PDB entry 8YQQ | electron microscopy, 3.95 A resolution | chains A and B

== Chain A ==
Name: Spike protein S1
From: Candidatus Accumulibacter adiacens
UniProtKB: Q0ZME7 (SPIKE_CVHN5); numbering as in UniProt (aligned over 323-607)
Chain sequence (285 residues; each row starts with the number of its first residue):
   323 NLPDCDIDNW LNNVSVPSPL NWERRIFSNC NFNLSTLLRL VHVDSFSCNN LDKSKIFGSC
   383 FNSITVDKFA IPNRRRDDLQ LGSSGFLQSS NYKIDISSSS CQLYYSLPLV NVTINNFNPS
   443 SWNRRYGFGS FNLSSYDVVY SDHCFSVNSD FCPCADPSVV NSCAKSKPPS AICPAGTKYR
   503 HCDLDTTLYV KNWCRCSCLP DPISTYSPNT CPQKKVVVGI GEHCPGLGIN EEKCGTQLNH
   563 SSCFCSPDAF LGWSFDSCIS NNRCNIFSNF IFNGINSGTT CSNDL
Disulfide bonds: Cys327-Cys352, Cys370-Cys423, Cys382-Cys603, Cys466-Cys546, Cys474-Cys495, Cys476-Cys565, Cys485-Cys516, Cys504-Cys518, Cys520-Cys533, Cys556-Cys567, Cys580-Cys586
Ligand contacts:
  - N-acetylglucosamine (NAG; 2-acetamido-2-deoxy-beta-D-glucopyranose), molecule 1: Asn355, Ser357, Thr358
  - N-acetylglucosamine (NAG), molecule 2: Asn470, Ser471, Asp472, Lys500
UniProt features mapped onto this chain:
  - glycosylation (N-linked (GlcNAc...) asparagine): Asn335, Asn355, Asn433, Asn454, Asn561
What the authors report for this chain:
  - conformationally variable residues (loop rearrangement): Thr509 to Val512

== Chain B ==
Name: Transmembrane protease serine 2
From: Homo sapiens
Notes: EC 3.4.21.122
UniProtKB: O15393 (TMPS2_HUMAN); residues 109-492 here = UniProt positions 109-492
Chain sequence (384 residues; row label = number of the first residue in the row):
   109 MGSKCSNSGI ECDSSGTCIN PSNWCDGVSH CPGGEDENRC VRLYGPNFIL QVYSSQRKSW
   169 HPVCQDDWNE NYGRAACRDM GYKNNFYSSQ GIVDDSGSTS FMKLNTSAGN VDIYKKLYHS
   229 DACSSKAVVS LRCIACGVNL NSSRQSRIVG GESALPGAWP WQVSLHVQNV HVCGGSIITP
   289 EWIVTAAHCV EKPLNNPWHW TAFAGILRQS FMFYGAGYQV EKVISHPNYD SKTKNNDIAL
   349 MKLQKPLTFN DLVKPVCLPN PGMMLQPEQL CWISGWGATE EKGKTSEVLN AAKVLLIETQ
   409 RCNSRYVYDN LITPAMICAG FLQGNVDSCQ GDAGGPLVTS KNNIWWLIGD TSWGSGCAKA
   469 YRPGVYGNVM VFTDWIYRQM RADG
Unresolved in the structure: 109-128
Construct notes: conflict Ala441 (Ser in O15393)
Disulfide bonds: Cys133-Cys148, Cys172-Cys231, Cys185-Cys241, Cys244-Cys365, Cys281-Cys297, Cys410-Cys426, Cys437-Cys465
Ligand contacts: N-acetylglucosamine (NAG; 2-acetamido-2-deoxy-beta-D-glucopyranose): Asn213, Ala216, Lys223, Tyr226
UniProt features mapped onto this chain:
  - active site (Charge relay system): His296, Asp345
  - binding site (Ca(2+)): Asn131, Asp134, Val136, Asp144, Glu145
  - site: Arg255, Ile256 (Cleavage)
  - glycosylation (N-linked (GlcNAc...) asparagine): Asn213, Asn249
  - mutagenesis: Arg255 (R255Q: Loss of cleavage. No effect on HKU1-CoV viral entry), Arg316 (R316A: No effect on catalytic activity or HKU1-CoV viral entry), Lys340 (K340D: No effect on HKU1-CoV viral entry), Thr341 (T341A/S: No effect on catalytic activity or HKU1-CoV viral entry), Arg409 (R409A/T: No effect on catalytic activity. Reduces HKU1-CoV viral entry), Ser412 (S412A/N: No effect on catalytic activity. Reduces HKU1-CoV viral entry), Arg413 (R413A/K/V: No effect on catalytic activity. Reduces HKU1-CoV viral entry), Tyr414 (Y414A/S/L/R: No effect on catalytic activity. Almost abolishes S protein-binding and HKU1-CoV viral entry), Val415 (V415I: No effect on HKU1-CoV viral entry), Tyr416 (Y416A: No effect on catalytic activity. Almost abolishes HKU1-CoV viral entry), Asp417 (D417A/N: No effect on catalytic activity. Almost abolishes HKU1-CoV viral entry), Leu419 (L419R/A/M: No effect on catalytic activity. Abolishes HKU1-CoV viral entry), 9 further mutagenesis entries in UniProt
What the authors report for this chain:
  - specificity-determining residues: Asp417, Tyr469 (by similarity / conservation)

== Chain A / chain B interface ==
Pairs across the interface - 19 pairs, chain A then chain B:
  Lys487(A) - Asp417(B)  salt bridge
  Asp505(A) - Lys467(B)  salt bridge
  Asp507(A) - Ser463(B)  hydrogen bond
  Asp507(A) - Arg470(B)  salt bridge
  Thr509(A) - Leu419(B)
  Leu510(A) - Lys342(B)
  Leu510(A) - Leu419(B)  hydrophobic
  Tyr511(A) - Lys340(B)
  Tyr511(A) - Leu419(B)
  Trp515(A) - Val415(B)
  Arg517(A) - Arg470(B)
  Leu521(A) - Tyr414(B)  hydrophobic
  Pro522(A) - Tyr414(B)
  Thr527(A) - Tyr469(B)
  Tyr528(A) - Arg409(B)
  Tyr528(A) - Tyr414(B)
  Tyr528(A) - Leu430(B)  hydrophobic
  Tyr528(A) - Gln431(B)
  Ser529(A) - Tyr469(B)  hydrogen bond
Other interface residues (no listed pair), chain A (14 interface residues in all): Thr508
Other interface residues (no listed pair), chain B (17 interface residues in all): Thr341, Tyr416, Trp461, Ala468
The authors on this interface:
  - pairs named by the authors: Asp505(A)-Lys467(B) (salt bridge), Asp507(A)-Arg470(B) (salt bridge), Arg517(A)-Arg470(B) (pi stacking)
  - interface residues, chain A: Cys485(A), Arg502(A), His503(A), Thr509(A), Leu510(A), Tyr511(A), Trp515(A), Leu521(A), Pro522(A), Thr527(A), Tyr528(A), Ser529(A)
  - interface residues, chain B: Ile405(B), Tyr414(B), Tyr416(B), Leu419(B), Ala427(B), Leu430(B), Trp461(B), Tyr469(B)

== Summary ==
14 residues of chain A face 17 of chain B across their interface, with 2 hydrogen bonds and 3 salt bridges.
Among the polar pairs are Lys487(A)-Asp417(B), Asp505(A)-Lys467(B) and Asp507(A)-Arg470(B). The authors report
salt bridges between Asp505(A) and Lys467(B) and Asp507(A) and Arg470(B); pi stacking between Arg517(A) and
Arg470(B). From the paper: interface residues Cys485(A), Arg502(A) and Ile405(B) among others; specificity
determinants Asp417(B) and Tyr469(B).
Chain A is Spike protein S1 (Candidatus Accumulibacter adiacens) and chain B is Transmembrane protease serine
2 (Homo sapiens); the structure, Structure of HKU1B RBD with TMPRSS2, was determined by electron microscopy
(same publication as 8YOY).
